PDB entry 8ZCK | X-ray diffraction, 2.00 A resolution | chains A and B

# Chain A (and B)
Molecule: Immunoglobulin gamma-1 heavy chain
Source organism: Homo sapiens
Notes: fragment: Fc Fragment; chain B of this document is another copy of the same molecule, construct and numbering; everything in this record applies to it too
UniProt: P0DOX5 (IGG1_HUMAN); residues 222-429 here correspond to UniProt positions 239-446 (UniProt number = residue number + 17)
Chain sequence (208 residues; row label = number of the first residue in the row):
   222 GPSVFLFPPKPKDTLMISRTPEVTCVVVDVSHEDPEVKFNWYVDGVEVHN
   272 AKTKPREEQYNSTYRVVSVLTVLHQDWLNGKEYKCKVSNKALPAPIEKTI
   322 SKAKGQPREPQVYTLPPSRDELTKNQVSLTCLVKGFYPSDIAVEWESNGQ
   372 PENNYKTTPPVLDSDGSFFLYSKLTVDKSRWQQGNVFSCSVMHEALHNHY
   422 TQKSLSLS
Unresolved in the structure: 222 (chain B: fully traced)
Disulfide bonds: C246-C306, C352-C410
Glycans and other covalent adducts: glycan linked to N282
UniProt features mapped onto this chain:
  - glycosylation: N282 (N-linked (GlcNAc...) (complex) asparagine)

# Chain A / chain B interface
Contacting residue pairs (38):
  Y334(A) - S339(B)
  Y334(A) - D341(B)
  Y334(A) - E342(B)
  Y334(A) - K345(B)
  L336(A) - S339(B)
  L336(A) - T351(B)
  S339(A) - Y334(B)
  S339(A) - L336(B)
  D341(A) - Y334(B)
  D341(A) - K424(B)  salt bridge
  E342(A) - Y334(B)
  E342(A) - K355(B)  salt bridge
  K345(A) - Q332(B)
  S349(A) - K355(B)
  T351(A) - L336(B)
  T351(A) - Y392(B)  hydrogen bond
  L353(A) - S349(B)
  K355(A) - E342(B)  salt bridge
  K355(A) - S349(B)
  N375(A) - S385(B)  hydrogen bond
  K377(A) - L383(B)
  K377(A) - D384(B)
  K377(A) - S385(B)
  K377(A) - F390(B)
  T379(A) - T379(B)
  T379(A) - V382(B)
  L383(A) - K377(B)
  D384(A) - K394(B)  salt bridge
  S385(A) - N375(B)  hydrogen bond
  F390(A) - K377(B)
  F390(A) - K394(B)
  Y392(A) - T351(B)  hydrogen bond
  Y392(A) - Y392(B)  hydrophobic
  Y392(A) - K394(B)
  K394(A) - D384(B)  salt bridge
  K394(A) - F390(B)
  K394(A) - Y392(B)
  K424(A) - D341(B)  salt bridge
Other interface residues (no listed pair), chain A (28 interface residues in all): Q332, T335, P337, P338, T378, P380, V382, S393
Other interface residues (no listed pair), chain B (27 interface residues in all): T335, P337, L353, T378, P380, S393

# In short
28 residues of chain A face 27 of chain B across their interface, with 4 hydrogen bonds and 6 salt bridges.
Among the polar pairs are D341(A)-K424(B), E342(A)-K355(B) and D384(A)-K394(B).
Both chains are Immunoglobulin gamma-1 heavy chain (Homo sapiens). Entry 8ZCK (Serial Femtosecond
Crystallography Structure of Fc Fragment of Human IgG1 from Biosimilar VEGF-Trap) was determined by X-ray
diffraction (same publication as 9IIE, 8ZCL and 8ZCM).
